Entry 5VIG (X-ray diffraction, 3.00 A resolution); this record covers chains L and Z of the 3 polymer chains in the assembly.

Chain L:
Name: Fab light chain
From: Homo sapiens
Reference sequence: P0DOX7 (IGK_HUMAN); residues 109-214 carry their UniProt numbers (106 of 213 residues fall inside the UniProt entry; the rest is not from it)
Sequence (213 residues; row label = number of the first residue in the row; note: 1 number in that range is skipped by the numbering (no residue carries it; nothing is unmodelled there)):
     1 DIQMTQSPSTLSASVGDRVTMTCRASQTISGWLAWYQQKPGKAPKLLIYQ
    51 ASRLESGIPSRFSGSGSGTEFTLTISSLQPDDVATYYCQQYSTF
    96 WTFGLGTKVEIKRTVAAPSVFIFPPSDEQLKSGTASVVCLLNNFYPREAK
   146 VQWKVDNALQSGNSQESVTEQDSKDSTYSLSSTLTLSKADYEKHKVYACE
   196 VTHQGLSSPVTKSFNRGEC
Unresolved in the structure: 214
Disulfide bonds: Cys-134/Cys-194

Chain Z:
Name: Zika virus envelope protein DIII
From: Zika virus
Reference sequence: A0A1I9ZK43 (A0A1I9ZK43_ZIKV); residues 299-407 here correspond to UniProt positions 589-697 (UniProt number = residue number + 290)
Sequence (110 residues; row label = number of the first residue in the row):
   298 MRLKGVSYSLCTAAFTFTKIPAETLHGTVTVEVQYAGTDGPCKVPAQMAV
   348 DMQTLTPVGRLITANPVITESTENSKMMLELDPPFGDSYIVIGVGEKKIT
   398 HHWHRSGSTI
Unresolved in the structure: 298-304, 405-407
Construct notes: initiating methionine (298)
Disulfide bonds: Cys-308/Cys-339
From the paper describing this entry:
  - mutagenesis - E393A, E393D: unchanged binding to Z004
  - mutagenesis - K394A: abolished binding to Z004

Interface between chain L and chain Z:
Residue-residue contacts (17):
  Gln-27(L) / Thr-335(Z)  hydrogen bond
  Trp-32(L) / Ala-311(Z)
  Trp-32(L) / Lys-394(Z)
  Tyr-49(L) / Glu-393(Z)
  Gln-50(L) / Glu-393(Z)  hydrogen bond
  Tyr-91(L) / Glu-393(Z)  hydrogen bond
  Tyr-91(L) / Lys-394(Z)  hydrogen bond (backbone-side chain)
  Ser-92(L) / Thr-309(Z)
  Ser-92(L) / Ala-310(Z)
  Ser-92(L) / Lys-394(Z)  hydrogen bond (backbone-side chain)
  Thr-93(L) / Thr-309(Z)
  Thr-93(L) / Ala-310(Z)
  Thr-93(L) / Gly-334(Z)
  Thr-93(L) / Thr-335(Z)  hydrogen bond (side chain-backbone)
  Thr-93(L) / Asp-336(Z)
  Phe-94(L) / Thr-309(Z)  hydrogen bond (backbone-side chain)
  Phe-94(L) / Asp-336(Z)
Interface residues without a listed pair, chain L (9 interface residues in all): Thr-28
Interface residues without a listed pair, chain Z (10 interface residues in all): Ala-333, Glu-370
From the paper, about this interface:
  - residue pairs: Trp-32(L)/Lys-394(Z) (hydrophobic contact), Tyr-91(L)/Lys-394(Z) (hydrogen bond), Tyr-91(L)/Glu-393(Z) (hydrogen bond), Thr-93(L)/Thr-335(Z) (hydrogen bond)
  - epitope / paratope residues, chain L: Trp-32(L), Tyr-91(L), Thr-93(L)
  - epitope / paratope residues, chain Z: Ala-333(Z), Thr-335(Z), Glu-393(Z), Lys-394(Z)

In short:
Chain L and chain Z form an interface of 9 and 10 residues respectively; the contacts include 7 hydrogen
bonds. Polar pairs include Gln-27(L)/Thr-335(Z), Gln-50(L)/Glu-393(Z) and Tyr-91(L)/Glu-393(Z). The paper
describes a hydrophobic contact between Trp-32(L) and Lys-394(Z); hydrogen bonds between Tyr-91(L) and
Lys-394(Z), Tyr-91(L) and Glu-393(Z) and Thr-93(L) and Thr-335(Z). From the paper: K394A of chain Z abolishes
binding to Z004; epitope/paratope residues Trp-32(L), Tyr-91(L) and Ala-333(Z) among others; 3 substitutions
were tested in all.
Here chain L is Fab light chain (Homo sapiens) and chain Z is Zika virus envelope protein DIII (Zika virus).
Entry 5VIG (Crystal structure of anti-Zika antibody Z006 bound to Zika virus envelope protein DIII) was
determined by X-ray diffraction together with 5VIC from the same study.
